PDB entry 5ODS | X-ray diffraction, 3.09 A resolution | chains A and E

[Chain A]
Protein: Clathrin heavy chain 1
Organism: Mus musculus
UniProtKB: Q68FD5 (CLH1_MOUSE); residue numbers follow UniProt; this construct covers 1-574
Sequence (574 residues; each row starts with the number of its first residue):
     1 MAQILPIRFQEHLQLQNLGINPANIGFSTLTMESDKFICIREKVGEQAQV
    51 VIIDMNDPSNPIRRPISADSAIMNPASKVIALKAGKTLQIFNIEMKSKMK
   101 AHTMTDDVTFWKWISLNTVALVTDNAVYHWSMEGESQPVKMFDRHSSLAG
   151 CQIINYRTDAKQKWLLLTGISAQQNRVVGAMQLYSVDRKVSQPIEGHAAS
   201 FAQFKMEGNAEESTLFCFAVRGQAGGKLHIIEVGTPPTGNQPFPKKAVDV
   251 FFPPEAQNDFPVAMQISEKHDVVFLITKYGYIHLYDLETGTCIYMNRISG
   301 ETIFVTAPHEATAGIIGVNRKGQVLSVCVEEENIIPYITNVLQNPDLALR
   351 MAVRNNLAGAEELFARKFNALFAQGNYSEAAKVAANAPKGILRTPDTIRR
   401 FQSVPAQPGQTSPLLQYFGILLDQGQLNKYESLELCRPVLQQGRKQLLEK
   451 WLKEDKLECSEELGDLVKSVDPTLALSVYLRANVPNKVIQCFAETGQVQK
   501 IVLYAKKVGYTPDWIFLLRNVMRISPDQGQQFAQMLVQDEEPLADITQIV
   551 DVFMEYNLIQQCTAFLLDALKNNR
Unresolved in the structure: 1-2
Curated features (UniProtKB/Swiss-Prot):
  - region: A68 to D107 (WD40-like repeat 2), T302 to E330 (WD40-like repeat 7), E449 to D465 (Binding site for the uncoating ATPase, involved in lattice disassembly)
  - modified residue: A2 (N-acetylalanine), S67 (Phosphoserine), T105 (Phosphothreonine), Y184 (Phosphotyrosine), T394 (Phosphothreonine)

[Chain E]
Protein: Lys-glu-ser-ala-leu-arg-lys-gln-sep-leu-tyr-leu-lys-phe-asp-pro-leu-leu
Organism: Homo sapiens
Sequence (18 residues; row label = number of the first residue in the row):
   550 KESALRKQSLYLKFDPLL
Modified / non-standard residues: S558 (phosphoserine; SEP)

[Chain A / chain E interface]
Contacting residue pairs - 13 pairs, chain A then chain E:
  E449(A) with L567(E)
  T473(A) with P565(E)
  L476(A) with P565(E)
  S477(A) with D564(E), hydrogen bond
  L480(A) with Y560(E)
  R481(A) with Y560(E); D564(E), salt bridge
  K500(A) with F563(E)
  L503(A) with F563(E), hydrophobic
  Y504(A) with F563(E)
  K507(A) with R555(E); S558(E); K562(E)
Other interface residues (no listed pair), chain A (13 interface residues in all): D455, F492, V508
Other interface residues (no listed pair), chain E (10 interface residues in all): Q557, L559

[In short]
The interface between chain A and chain E involves 13 residues on one side and 10 on the other; the contacts
include 1 hydrogen bond and 1 salt bridge. Polar pairs include R481(A)-D564(E) and S477(A)-D564(E).
Chain A is Clathrin heavy chain 1 (Mus musculus) and chain E is
Lys-glu-ser-ala-leu-arg-lys-gln-sep-leu-tyr-leu-lys-phe-asp-pro-leu-leu (Homo sapiens); the structure,
Structure of a phosphoprotein-protein complex, was determined by X-ray diffraction.
